Entry 8YV8 (electron microscopy, 3.00 A resolution); this record covers chains E and I of the 11 polymer chains in the assembly.

[Chain E]
Molecule: Histone H3.1
Organism: Homo sapiens
Reference sequence: P68431 (H31_HUMAN); residues 1-135 here correspond to UniProt positions 2-136 (UniProt number = residue number + 1)
Amino-acid sequence (135 residues; numbered 1 to 135; the number before each row is that of its first residue):
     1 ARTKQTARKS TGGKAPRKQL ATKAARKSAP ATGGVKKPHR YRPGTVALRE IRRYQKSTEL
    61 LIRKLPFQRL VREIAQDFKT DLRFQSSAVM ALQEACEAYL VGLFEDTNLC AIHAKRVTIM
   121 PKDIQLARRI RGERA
Disordered / not traced: 1-37, 135
Curated features (UniProtKB/Swiss-Prot):
  - modified residue: Arg2 (Asymmetric dimethylarginine), Thr3 (Phosphothreonine), Lys4 (Allysine), Gln5 (5-glutamyl dopamine), Thr6 (Phosphothreonine), Arg8 (Citrulline), Lys9 (N6,N6,N6-trimethyllysine), Ser10 (ADP-ribosylserine), Thr11 (Phosphothreonine), Lys14 (N6-(2-hydroxyisobutyryl)lysine), Arg17 (Asymmetric dimethylarginine), Lys18 (N6-(2-hydroxyisobutyryl)lysine), Lys23 (N6-(2-hydroxyisobutyryl)lysine), Arg26 (Citrulline), Lys27 (N6,N6,N6-trimethyllysine), Ser28 (ADP-ribosylserine), Lys36 (N6,N6,N6-trimethyllysine), Lys37 (N6-methyllysine), Tyr41 (Phosphotyrosine), Lys56 (N6,N6,N6-trimethyllysine) and 8 more in UniProt
  - lipidation: Lys18 (N6-decanoyllysine)

[Chain I]
Molecule: 145-nt DNA strand
Organism: synthetic construct
Sequence (145 nucleotides; row label = number of the first residue in the row; numbers below 1 keep their minus sign (DA-72 is residue -72)):
   -72 ATCAGAATCC CGGTCGCGAG GCCGCTCAAT TGGTCGTAGA CAGCTCTAGC ACCGCTTAAA
   -12 CGCACGTACG CGCTGTCCCC CGCGTTTTAA CCGCCAAGGG GATTACTCCC TAGTCTCCAG
    48 GCACGTGTCA GATATATACA TCGAT
Disordered / not traced: 60-72
Modified positions: 5CM (5-methyl-2'-deoxy-cytidine-5'-monophosphate) at position -58

[How chain E and chain I interact]
Contacting residue pairs (25; chain E residue first):
  His39(E) - DG-68(I)  base contact
  His39(E) - DA-67(I)  sugar contact
  Arg40(E) - DG9(I)  hydrogen bond to the base
  Arg40(E) - DC10(I)  hydrogen bond to the sugar
  Tyr41(E) - DA-67(I)  sugar contact
  Tyr41(E) - DA-66(I)  sugar contact
  Tyr41(E) - DG9(I)  sugar contact
  Tyr41(E) - DC10(I)  hydrogen bond to the phosphate
  Pro43(E) - DG9(I)  sugar contact
  Gly44(E) - DC8(I)  phosphate contact
  Gly44(E) - DG9(I)  hydrogen bond to the phosphate
  Thr45(E) - DG9(I)  hydrogen bond to the phosphate
  Val46(E) - DG9(I)  hydrogen bond to the phosphate
  Val46(E) - DC10(I)  phosphate contact
  Ala47(E) - DG9(I)  hydrogen bond to the phosphate
  Arg49(E) - DA-66(I)  sugar contact
  Arg49(E) - DT-65(I)  phosphate contact
  Arg53(E) - DT-65(I)  salt bridge to the phosphate
  Arg63(E) - DA17(I)  phosphate contact
  Arg63(E) - DC18(I)  salt bridge to the phosphate
  Lys64(E) - DC18(I)  hydrogen bond to the phosphate
  Leu65(E) - DA17(I)  phosphate contact
  Leu65(E) - DC18(I)  hydrogen bond to the phosphate
  Pro66(E) - DA17(I)  sugar contact
  Arg69(E) - DA17(I)  salt bridge to the phosphate
Other interface residues (no listed pair), chain E (17 interface residues in all): Arg42, Arg83
Other interface residues (no listed pair), chain I (11 interface residues in all): DG26, DG27

[Overview]
17 residues of chain E and 11 residues of chain I are in contact, with 9 hydrogen bonds and 3 salt bridges.
Polar pairs include Arg40(E)-DG9(I), Arg40(E)-DC10(I) and Tyr41(E)-DC10(I).
Here chain E is Histone H3.1 (Homo sapiens) and chain I is a 145-nt DNA strand (synthetic construct). Entry
8YV8 (Cryo-EM structure of CDCA7 bound to nucleosome including hemimethylated CpG site in Widom601 positioning
sequence) was determined by electron microscopy.
